PDB entry 6A65 | X-ray diffraction, 1.77 A resolution | chain A

# Chain A
Molecule: Galactoside-binding soluble lectin 13
Organism: Homo sapiens
UniProt: Q9UHV8 (PP13_HUMAN); residues 2-139 here = UniProt positions 2-139
Chain sequence (138 residues; each row starts with the number of its first residue):
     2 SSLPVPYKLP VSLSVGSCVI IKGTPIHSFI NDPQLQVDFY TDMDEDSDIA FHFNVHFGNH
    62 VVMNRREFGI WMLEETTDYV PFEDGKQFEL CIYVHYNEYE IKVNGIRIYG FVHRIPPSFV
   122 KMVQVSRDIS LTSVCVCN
Sequence notes: engineered mutation His53 (Arg in Q9UHV8), Asn55 (Arg in Q9UHV8)
UniProt features mapped onto this chain:
  - mutagenesis: Cys136 (C136S: Loss of homodimerization; when associated with S-138), Cys138 (C138S: Loss of homodimerization; when associated with S-136)
Cystine bridges: Cys136-Cys138
From the paper describing this entry:
  - mutagenesis - R53H/R55N: abolished binding to lactose

# In short
UniProt lists 2 mutagenesis sites. The paper reports that R53H/R55N abolish binding to lactose.
Chain A is Galactoside-binding soluble lectin 13 (Homo sapiens); the structure, Placental protein
13/galectin-13 variant R53HR55N with Tris, was determined by X-ray diffraction together with 6A62, 6A63, 6A64
and 6A66 from the same study.
